9GM6 - chains F and A of the 7 polymer chains in the assembly; structure by electron microscopy, 3.70 A resolution.

== Chain F ==
Molecule: Chromosome partition protein MukE
Source organism: Photorhabdus thracensis
UniProtKB: A0A0F7LPV6 (A0A0F7LPV6_9GAMM); residue numbers follow UniProt; this construct covers 1-240
Amino-acid sequence (240 residues; each row starts with the number of its first residue):
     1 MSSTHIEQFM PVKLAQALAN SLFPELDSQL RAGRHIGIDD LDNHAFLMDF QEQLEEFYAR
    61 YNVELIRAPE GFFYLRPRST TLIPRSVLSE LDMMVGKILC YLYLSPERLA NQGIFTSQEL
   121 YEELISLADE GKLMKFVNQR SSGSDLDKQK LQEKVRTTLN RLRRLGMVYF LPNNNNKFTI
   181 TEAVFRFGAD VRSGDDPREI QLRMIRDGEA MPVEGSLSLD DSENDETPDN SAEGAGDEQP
Disordered / not traced: 1-8, 207-240

== Chain A ==
Molecule: Chromosome partition protein MukB
Source organism: Photorhabdus thracensis
UniProtKB: A0A0F7LRY2 (A0A0F7LRY2_9GAMM); residue numbers follow UniProt; this construct covers 1-1482
Amino-acid sequence (1482 residues; row label = number of the first residue in the row):
     1 MIERGKFRSL TLVNWNGFFA RTFDLDELVT TLSGGNGAGK STTMAAFVTA LIPDLTLLHF
    61 RNTTEAGATS GSRDKGLHGK LRAGVCYSTL DVINSRHQRV VVGVRLQQVA GRDRKVDIKP
   121 FMIQGLPTAI QPTQLLTENV GERQARVLPL NELKDRLDEM EGVQFKQFNS ITDYHAQMFD
   181 LGVIPKRLRS ASDRSKFYRL IEASLYGGIS SAITRSLRDY LLPENSGVRK AFQDMEAALR
   241 ENRITLEAIR VTQSDRDLFK HLITEATSYV SADYMRHANE RRTHLDEALA LRGELFGSHK
   301 QLATEQYRHV EMARELAEQS GASSDLETDH QAASDHLNLV QTAMRQQEKI DRYQVDLEEL
   361 SYRLEEQTDV VEEAGELQAE YEARTEATEQ EVDELKSQLA DYQQALDVQQ TRAIQYQQAL
   421 QALERARELC RLPDLSVDNA EEWLETFQAK EQQATEALLA LEQKLSVADA AHNQFEQAYQ
   481 LVKNIVGETS RSEAWQSARE LLRDWPSQRH LADRVQPLRM RLSELEQRLN NQQNAERLLS
   541 EFCKRQGRQY QAEDLEALQN ELEARQEALS LSVNEGGERR MEMRQELEQL KQKIQSLTAR
   601 APVWLAAQDT LNQLCEQSGE TLASSNDVTE YMQQLLERER EATVERDEVA AQKRELEKQI
   661 ERLSQPSGAE DSRMIALAER FGGVLLSEIY DDITIDDAPY FSALYGPARH GIVVPDLSLV
   721 RPHLETLEDC PEDLYLIEGD PQSFDDSVFN AEEQTNAVLV KSSDRQWRYS RYPELPLFGR
   781 AARENRLEAL NLERDALAER YATLSFDVQK IQRAHQAFSQ FVGKHLSVAF DTDPEAEIRE
   841 LRQRHTELER EVSRFEDQTQ QQRQQYAQAK ESLTTLNRLI PQVTLLLDET LIDRVEEVRE
   901 EMDEAQEAAR FLQQHGSALT KLEPMVAVLQ SDPQQHEQLQ QDYETAKHSQ HQAKQQAFAL
   961 VEIVQRRVHF SYSDSAGMLS ENADLNDKLR QRLEHAESDR SRAREQLRQQ QAQYSQFNQV
  1021 LASLKSSYET KQDMLKELLQ EMKDIGVQAD ANAEMRARER RDRLHEALSV NRSRVNQLEK
  1081 QIAFCEAEME NVQKKLRKLE RDYYQIREQV VSAKAGWCAV MRMVKDNGVE RRLHRRELAY
  1141 MEGGALRSMS DKALGALRLA VADNEHLRDA LRLSEDPKRP ERKVQFFIAV YQHLRERIRQ
  1201 DIIRTDDPVD AIEQMEIELA RLTEELTARE QKLAISSKSV ANIIRKTIQR EQNRIRMLNQ
  1261 GLQAVSFGQV RGVRLNVNVR ESHAILLDVL SEQQEQHQDL FNSQRLTFSE AMAKLYQRLN
  1321 PQVDMGQRLP QTIGEELLDY RNYLELDVEV NRGSDGWLKA ESGALSTGEA IGTGMSILVM
  1381 VVQSWEEESR RLRGKDISPC RLLFLDEAAR LDAKSIATLF ELCERLQMQL IIAAPENISP
  1441 EKGTTYKLVR KVFKNHEHVH VVGLRGFGQD APATQLISDV TA
Disordered / not traced: 1, 341-525, 884-1056, 1469-1482
Metal / ion sites: Mg2+: Ser41 (together with ATP)
Residues lining bound ligands:
  - ATP (adenosine-5'-triphosphate), molecule 1: Gly35, Asn36, Gly37, Ala38, Gly39, Lys40, Ser41, Thr42, Gly76, Gly79, Lys80, Glu1407, Arg1450
  - ATP, molecule 2: Gln1269, Arg1352, Gly1363, Ala1364, Leu1365, Ser1366, Thr1367, Gly1368, Glu1369

== How chain F and chain A interact ==
Pairs across the interface (12; chain F residue first):
  Asp39(F) - Gln1322(A)
  Asp39(F) - Val1323(A)
  Asp39(F) - Asp1324(A)  hydrogen bond (backbone-backbone)
  Asp40(F) - Asp1324(A)
  Leu41(F) - Asp1324(A)
  Asp42(F) - Gly1326(A)
  Glu52(F) - Arg215(A)  salt bridge
  Arg108(F) - Glu1281(A)
  Arg108(F) - Ile1285(A)
  Tyr169(F) - Gln1322(A)
  Thr179(F) - Gln1322(A)
  Ser193(F) - Asp1355(A)
Also at the interface, not in a pair above, chain F (10 interface residues in all): Gln51
Also at the interface, not in a pair above, chain A (10 interface residues in all): Pro1321, Met1325

== Overview ==
The chain F/chain A interface involves 10 residues from each chain, with 1 hydrogen bond and 1 salt bridge.
Polar contacts include Glu52(F)-Arg215(A) and Asp39(F)-Asp1324(A). Chain A binds ATP.
Here chain F is Chromosome partition protein MukE and chain A is Chromosome partition protein MukB, both from
Photorhabdus thracensis. Entry 9GM6 (MukBEF in a nucleotide-bound state with open neck gate (heads core)) was
determined by electron microscopy together with 9GM7, 9GM8, 9GM9, 9GMA, 9GMB and 9GMD from the same study.
